1IZ5 - chain A; structure by X-ray diffraction, 1.80 A resolution.

[Chain A]
Name: Proliferating cell nuclear antigen
Source organism: Pyrococcus furiosus
UniProtKB: O73947 (PCNA_PYRFU); residue numbers follow UniProt; this construct covers 1-249
Chain sequence (249 residues; numbered 1 to 249; the number before each row is that of its first residue):
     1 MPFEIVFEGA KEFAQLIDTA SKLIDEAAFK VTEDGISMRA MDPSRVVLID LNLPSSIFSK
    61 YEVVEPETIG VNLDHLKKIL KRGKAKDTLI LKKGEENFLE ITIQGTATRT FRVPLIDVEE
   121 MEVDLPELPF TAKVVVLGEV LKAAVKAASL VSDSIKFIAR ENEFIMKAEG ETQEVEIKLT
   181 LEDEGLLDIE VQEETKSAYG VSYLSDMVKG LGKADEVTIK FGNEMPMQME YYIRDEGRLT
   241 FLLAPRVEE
Unresolved in the structure: 1, 121-125, 247-249
Sequence notes: engineered mutation L73 (Met in O73947), A143 (Asp in O73947), A147 (Asp in O73947)
Reported in the primary citation:
  - mutagenesis - D143A/D147A: abolished stability in response to monomer
  - mutagenesis - D143A/D147A: abolished catalytic activity on DNA synthesis by Pol I
  - mutagenesis - D143A: decreased stability in response to trimer
  - mutagenesis - D143A: increased catalytic activity (Pol I reaction)

[Summary]
The paper reports that D143A/D147A abolish stability in response to monomer; D143A/D147A abolish catalytic
activity on DNA synthesis by Pol I.
Chain A is Proliferating cell nuclear antigen (Pyrococcus furiosus); the structure, Pyrococcus furiosus PCNA
mutant (Met73Leu, Asp143Ala, Asp147Ala): orthorhombic form, was determined by X-ray diffraction together with
1IZ4 from the same study.
